PDB entry 6XKV | electron microscopy, 3.50 A resolution | chains Q and E of the 6 polymer chains in the assembly

# Chain Q
Name: Cytochrome c1
Source organism: Rhodobacter capsulatus (strain ATCC BAA-309 / NBRC 16581 / SB1003)
UniProtKB: D5ANZ4 (CY1_RHOCB); residues -20 to 258 here correspond to UniProt positions 1-279 (UniProt number = residue number + 21)
Chain sequence (279 residues; row label = number of the first residue in the row; numbers below 1 keep their minus sign (Met-20 is residue -20)):
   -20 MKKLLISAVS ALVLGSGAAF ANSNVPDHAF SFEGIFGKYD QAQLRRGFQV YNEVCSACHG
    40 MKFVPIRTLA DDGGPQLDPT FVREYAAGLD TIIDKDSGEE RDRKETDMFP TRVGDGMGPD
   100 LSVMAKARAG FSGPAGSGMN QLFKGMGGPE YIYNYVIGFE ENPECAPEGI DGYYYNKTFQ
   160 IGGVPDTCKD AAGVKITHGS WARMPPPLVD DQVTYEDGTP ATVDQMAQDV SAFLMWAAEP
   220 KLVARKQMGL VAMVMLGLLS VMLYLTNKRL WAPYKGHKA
Disordered / not traced: -20 to 4, 108-125, 258
Glycans and other covalent adducts: heme c (HEC) linked to Cys34, Cys37
Ion coordination: heme c Fe: His38, Met183
Ligand contacts: heme c (HEC): Val33, His38, Gly95, Met96, Gly97, Pro98, Leu100, Met103, Arg107, Tyr130, Ile131, Tyr134, Val135, Phe158, Ala181, Arg182, Met183, Pro184, Pro186, Leu187, Val209
Swiss-Prot annotation at these positions:
  - binding site (heme c): Cys34, Cys37, His38, Met183

# Chain E
Name: Ubiquinol-cytochrome c reductase iron-sulfur subunit
Source organism: Rhodobacter capsulatus (strain ATCC BAA-309 / NBRC 16581 / SB1003)
Notes: EC 7.1.1.8
UniProtKB: D5ANZ2 (UCRI_RHOCB); residue numbers follow UniProt; this construct covers 1-191
Chain sequence (191 residues; numbered 1 to 191; the number before each row is that of its first residue):
     1 MSHAEDNAGT RRDFLYHATA ATGVVVTGAA VWPLINQMNA SADVKAMASI FVDVSAVEVG
    61 TQLTVKWRGK PVFIRRRDEK DIELARSVPL GALRDTSAEN ANKPGAEATD ENRTLPAFDG
   121 TNTGEWLVML GVCTHLGCVP MGDKSGDFGG WFCPCHGSHY DSAGRIRKGP APRNLDIPVA
   181 AFVDETTIKL G
Disordered / not traced: 1-10
Cystine bridges: Cys138-Cys155
Ion coordination: 2Fe-2S cluster Fe: Cys133, His135, Cys153, His156
Ligand contacts: 2Fe-2S cluster (FES): Cys133, His135, Leu136, Gly137, Cys138, Cys153, Cys155, His156, Ser158
Swiss-Prot annotation at these positions:
  - binding site ([2Fe-2S] cluster): Cys133, His135, Cys153, His156

# Chain Q / chain E interface
Contacting residue pairs (10; chain Q residue first):
  Arg46(Q) with Ala42(E); Asp43(E)
  Leu238(Q) with Thr22(E)
  Met241(Q) with Ala18(E); Thr19(E); Thr22(E), hydrogen bond
  Thr245(Q) with Thr19(E)
  Arg248(Q) with Arg11(E), hydrogen bond (side chain-backbone); Arg12(E); Leu15(E)
Interface residues without a listed pair, chain Q (9 interface residues in all): Thr85, Met234, Leu237, Leu244
Interface residues without a listed pair, chain E (13 interface residues in all): Gly23, Val25, Val26, Ala29, Ala46

# In short
The interface between chain Q and chain E involves 9 residues on one side and 13 on the other; the contacts
include 2 hydrogen bonds. Among the polar pairs are Met241(Q)-Thr22(E) and Arg248(Q)-Arg11(E). Ligands of
chain E: 2Fe-2S cluster.
Here chain Q is Cytochrome c1 and chain E is Ubiquinol-cytochrome c reductase iron-sulfur subunit, both from
Rhodobacter capsulatus (strain ATCC BAA-309 / NBRC 16581 / SB1003). Entry 6XKV (R. capsulatus cyt bc1 with
both FeS proteins in b position (CIII2 b-b)) was determined by electron microscopy together with 6XI0, 6XKT,
6XKU, 6XKW, 6XKX and 6XKZ from the same study.
